PDB entry 5M3F | electron microscopy, 3.80 A resolution | chains A and E of the 17 polymer chains in the assembly

Chain A:
Molecule: DNA-directed RNA polymerase I subunit RPA190
Source organism: Saccharomyces cerevisiae
Notes: EC 2.7.7.6
Reference sequence: P10964 (RPA1_YEAST); residues 1-1664 here = UniProt positions 1-1664
Chain sequence (1664 residues; numbered 1 to 1664; the number before each row is that of its first residue):
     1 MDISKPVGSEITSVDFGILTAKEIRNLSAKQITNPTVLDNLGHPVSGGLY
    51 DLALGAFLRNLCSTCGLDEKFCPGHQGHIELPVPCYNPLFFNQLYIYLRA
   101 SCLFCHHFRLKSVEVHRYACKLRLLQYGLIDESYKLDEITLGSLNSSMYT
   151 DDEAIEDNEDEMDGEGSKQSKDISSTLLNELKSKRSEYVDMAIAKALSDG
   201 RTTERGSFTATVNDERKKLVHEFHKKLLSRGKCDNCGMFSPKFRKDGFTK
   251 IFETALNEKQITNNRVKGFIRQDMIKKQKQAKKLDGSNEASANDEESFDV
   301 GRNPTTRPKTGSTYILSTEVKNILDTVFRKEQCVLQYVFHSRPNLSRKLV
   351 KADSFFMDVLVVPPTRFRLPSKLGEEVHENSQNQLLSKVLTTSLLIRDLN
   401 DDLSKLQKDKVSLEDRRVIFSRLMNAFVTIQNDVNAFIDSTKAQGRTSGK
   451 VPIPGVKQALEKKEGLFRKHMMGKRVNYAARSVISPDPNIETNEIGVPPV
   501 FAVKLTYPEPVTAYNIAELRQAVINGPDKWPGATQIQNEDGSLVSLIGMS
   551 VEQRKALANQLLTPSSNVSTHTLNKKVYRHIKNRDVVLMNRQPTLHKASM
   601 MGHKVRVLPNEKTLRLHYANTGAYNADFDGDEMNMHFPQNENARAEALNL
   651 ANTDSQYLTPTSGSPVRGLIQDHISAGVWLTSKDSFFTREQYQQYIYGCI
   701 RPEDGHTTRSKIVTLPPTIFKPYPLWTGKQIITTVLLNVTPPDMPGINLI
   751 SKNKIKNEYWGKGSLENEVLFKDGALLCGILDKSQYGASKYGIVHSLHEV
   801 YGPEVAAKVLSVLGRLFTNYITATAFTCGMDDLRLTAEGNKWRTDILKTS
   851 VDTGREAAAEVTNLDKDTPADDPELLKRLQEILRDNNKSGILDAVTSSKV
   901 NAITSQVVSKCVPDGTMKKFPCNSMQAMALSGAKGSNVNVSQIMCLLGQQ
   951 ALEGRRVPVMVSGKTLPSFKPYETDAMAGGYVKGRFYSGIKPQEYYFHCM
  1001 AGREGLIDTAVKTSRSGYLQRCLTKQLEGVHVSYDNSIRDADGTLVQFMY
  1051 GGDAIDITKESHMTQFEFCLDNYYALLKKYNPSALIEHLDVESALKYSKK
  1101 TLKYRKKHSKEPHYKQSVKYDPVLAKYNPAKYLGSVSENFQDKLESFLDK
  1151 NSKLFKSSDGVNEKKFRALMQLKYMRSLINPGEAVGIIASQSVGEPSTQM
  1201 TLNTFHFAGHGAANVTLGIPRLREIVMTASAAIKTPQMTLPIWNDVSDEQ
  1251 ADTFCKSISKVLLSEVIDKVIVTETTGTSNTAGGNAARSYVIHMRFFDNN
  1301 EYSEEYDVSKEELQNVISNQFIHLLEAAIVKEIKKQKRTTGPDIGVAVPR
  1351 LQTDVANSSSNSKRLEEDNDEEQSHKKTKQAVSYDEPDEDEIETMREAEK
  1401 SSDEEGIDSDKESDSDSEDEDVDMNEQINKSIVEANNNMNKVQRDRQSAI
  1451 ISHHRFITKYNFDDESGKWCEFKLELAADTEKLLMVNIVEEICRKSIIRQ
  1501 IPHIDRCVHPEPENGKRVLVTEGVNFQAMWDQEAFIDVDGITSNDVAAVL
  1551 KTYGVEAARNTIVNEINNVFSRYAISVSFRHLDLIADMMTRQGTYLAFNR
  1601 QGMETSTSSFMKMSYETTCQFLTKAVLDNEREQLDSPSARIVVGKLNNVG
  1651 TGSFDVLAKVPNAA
Not modelled in the structure: 142-173, 269-311, 1201-1212, 1275-1287, 1338-1440, 1663-1664
Bound ions: Zn2+ site 1: Cys-62, Cys-65, Cys-72, His-75; Zn2+ site 2: Cys-102, Cys-105, Cys-233, Cys-236; Mg2+: Asp-627, Asp-629, Asp-631

Chain E:
Molecule: DNA-directed RNA polymerases I, II, and III subunit RPABC1
Source organism: Saccharomyces cerevisiae
Reference sequence: P20434 (RPAB1_YEAST); residue numbers follow UniProt; this construct covers 1-215
Chain sequence (215 residues; each row starts with the number of its first residue):
     1 MDQENERNISRLWRAFRTVKEMVKDRGYFITQEEVELPLEDFKAKYCDSM
    51 GRPQRKMMSFQANPTEESISKFPDMGSLWVEFCDEPSVGVKTMKTFVIHI
   101 QEKNFQTGIFVYQNNITPSAMKLVPSIPPATIETFNEAALVVNITHHELV
   151 PKHIRLSSDEKRELLKRYRLKESQLPRIQRADPVALYLGLKRGEVVKIIR
   201 KSETSGRYASYRICM
Not modelled in the structure: 1-3

Chain A / chain E interface:
Contacting residue pairs (70; chain A residue first):
  Tyr-134(A) with Arg-192(E)
  Ser-207(A) with Lys-171(E), hydrogen bond
  Thr-209(A) with Ser-173(E)
  Thr-211(A) with Ser-173(E), hydrogen bond (side chain-backbone)
  Glu-215(A) with Arg-177(E), salt bridge
  Asp-1035(A) with Tyr-168(E)
  Arg-1039(A) with Tyr-168(E), hydrogen bond (side chain-backbone); Leu-170(E)
  Gly-1043(A) with Gln-174(E)
  Leu-1045(A) with Leu-170(E), hydrophobic; Gln-174(E), hydrogen bond (backbone-backbone); Pro-176(E)
  Phe-1048(A) with Tyr-168(E); Leu-175(E), hydrophobic; Tyr-208(E); Tyr-211(E)
  Met-1049(A) with Tyr-208(E), hydrogen bond (backbone-side chain)
  Gly-1052(A) with Ser-205(E); Tyr-208(E)
  Asp-1053(A) with Thr-204(E); Ser-205(E)
  Arg-1105(A) with Arg-207(E)
  His-1113(A) with His-147(E); Val-150(E), hydrogen bond (side chain-backbone)
  Tyr-1114(A) with His-146(E); Lys-152(E)
  Val-1118(A) with Lys-152(E); Ile-154(E), hydrophobic; Ile-199(E), hydrophobic
  Asp-1121(A) with Lys-197(E), salt bridge
  Pro-1122(A) with Arg-207(E)
  Ala-1125(A) with Arg-167(E), hydrogen bond (backbone-side chain)
  Lys-1126(A) with Arg-167(E)
  Ser-1137(A) with Ser-205(E)
  Asn-1139(A) with Thr-204(E), hydrogen bond (side chain-backbone); Ser-205(E); Gly-206(E)
  Trp-1530(A) with Arg-14(E)
  Glu-1533(A) with Arg-14(E), salt bridge
  Val-1538(A) with Val-142(E), hydrophobic; His-147(E)
  Asp-1539(A) with His-147(E), hydrogen bond (backbone-side chain); Glu-148(E)
  Ile-1541(A) with His-147(E), hydrogen bond (backbone-side chain)
  Lys-1551(A) with Pro-183(E)
  Thr-1552(A) with Pro-183(E)
  Tyr-1553(A) with His-147(E); Val-150(E); Val-184(E)
  Gly-1554(A) with Asp-182(E)
  Val-1555(A) with Asp-182(E); Arg-212(E)
  Glu-1556(A) with Leu-149(E); Pro-151(E); His-153(E); Ile-198(E); Arg-212(E), salt bridge
  Ala-1557(A) with Leu-149(E)
  Arg-1559(A) with Arg-200(E)
  Asn-1560(A) with Leu-149(E)
  Phe-1579(A) with Thr-204(E)
  Arg-1580(A) with Thr-204(E)
  Asp-1587(A) with Arg-200(E), salt bridge
  Thr-1590(A) with Arg-212(E)
  Arg-1591(A) with Pro-176(E); Arg-177(E), hydrogen bond (backbone-backbone)
  Gln-1592(A) with Arg-177(E); Gln-179(E), hydrogen bond (backbone-side chain)
  Gly-1593(A) with Arg-177(E), hydrogen bond (backbone-backbone)
  Thr-1594(A) with Gln-179(E)
Other interface residues (no listed pair), chain A (60 interface residues in all): Ile-130, Asp-131, Asp-214, Ser-1037, Thr-1044, Val-1046, Gln-1047, Gly-1051, Tyr-1120, Glu-1138, Asp-1531, Gly-1540, Thr-1542, Leu-1550, Thr-1561
Other interface residues (no listed pair), chain E (48 interface residues in all): Ala-138, Ala-139, Val-141, Ile-144, Thr-145, Arg-169, Ile-178, Ser-202, Glu-203, Ala-209, Ser-210, Met-215

In short:
60 residues of chain A face 48 of chain E across their interface; the contacts include 13 hydrogen bonds and 5
salt bridges. Polar contacts include Glu-215(A)/Arg-177(E), Asp-1121(A)/Lys-197(E) and Glu-1533(A)/Arg-14(E).
Cys-62(A), Cys-65(A), Cys-72(A) and His-75(A) form the Zn2+ site 1.
Here chain A is DNA-directed RNA polymerase I subunit RPA190 and chain E is DNA-directed RNA polymerases I,
II, and III subunit RPABC1, both from Saccharomyces cerevisiae. Entry 5M3F (Yeast RNA polymerase I elongation
complex at 3.8A) was determined by electron microscopy together with 5M3M from the same study.
